PDB entry 8KFY | electron microscopy, 3.06 A resolution | chains A and R of the 5 polymer chains in the assembly

Chain A:
Name: Guanine nucleotide-binding protein G(i) subunit alpha-1
From: Homo sapiens
UniProt: P63096 (GNAI1_HUMAN); residue numbers follow UniProt; this construct covers 1-354
Amino-acid sequence (354 residues; row label = number of the first residue in the row):
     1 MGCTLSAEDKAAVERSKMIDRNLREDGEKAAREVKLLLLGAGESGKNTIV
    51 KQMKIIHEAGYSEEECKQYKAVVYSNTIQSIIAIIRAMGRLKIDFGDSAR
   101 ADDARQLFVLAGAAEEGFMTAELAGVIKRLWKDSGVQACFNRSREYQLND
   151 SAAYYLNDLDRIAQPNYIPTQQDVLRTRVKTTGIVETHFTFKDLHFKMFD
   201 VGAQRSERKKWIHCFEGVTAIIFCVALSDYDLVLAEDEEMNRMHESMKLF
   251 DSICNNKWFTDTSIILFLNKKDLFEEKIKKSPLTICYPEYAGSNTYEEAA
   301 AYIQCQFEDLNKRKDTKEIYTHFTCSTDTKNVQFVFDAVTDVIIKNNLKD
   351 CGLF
Not modelled in the structure: 1-2, 55-181
Sequence notes: conflict Asn47 (Ser in P63096), Ala203 (Gly in P63096), Ser326 (Ala in P63096)

Chain R:
Name: C-C chemokine receptor type 8, Fusion protein
From: Homo sapiens
UniProt: P51685 (CCR8_HUMAN); residues 1-355 carry their UniProt numbers (355 of 548 residues fall inside the UniProt entry; the rest is not from it)
Amino-acid sequence (575 residues; numbered -26 to 548; the number before each row is that of its first residue; numbers below 1 keep their minus sign (Met-26 is residue -26)):
   -26 MKTIIALSYIFCLVFADYKDDDDAGRAMDYTLDLSVTTVTDYYYPDIFSS
    24 PCDAELIQTNGKLLLAVFYCLLFVFSLLGNSLVILVLVVCKKLRSITDVY
    74 LLNLALSDLLFVFSFPFQTYYLLDQWVFGTVMCKVVSGFYYIGFYSSMFF
   124 ITLMSVDRYLAVVHAVYALKVRTIRMGTTLCLAVWLTAIMATIPLLVFYQ
   174 VASEDGVLQCYSFYNQQTLKWKIFTNFKMNILGLLIPFTIFMFCYIKILH
   224 QLKRCQNHNKTKAIRLVLIVVIASLLFWVPFNVVLFLTSLHSMHILDGCS
   274 ISQQLTYATHVTEIISFTHCCVNPVIYAFVGEKFKKHLSEIFQKSCSQIF
   324 NYLGRQMPRESCEKSSSCQQHSSRSSSVDYILGSSGGGGSGGGGSSGVFT
   374 LEDFVGDWEQTAAYNLDQVLEQGGVSSLLQNLAVSVTPIQRIVRSGENAL
   424 KIDIHVIIPYEGLSADQMAQIEEVFKVVYPVDDHHFKVILPYGTLVIDGV
   474 TPNMLNYFGRPYEGIAVFDGKKITVTGTLWNGNKIIDERLITPDGSMLFR
   524 VTINSEFLEVLFQGPHHHHHHHHHH
Not modelled in the structure: -26 to 29, 318-548
Sequence notes: initiating methionine (-26); expression tag (-25 to 0)
Cystine bridges: Cys106-Cys183
Residues lining bound ligands: zk-756326 (OXF; 2-[2-[4-[(3-phenoxyphenyl)methyl]piperazin-1-yl]ethoxy]ethanol): Tyr42, Ser87, Gln91, Trp99, Val109, Ser110, Tyr113, Tyr114, Leu168, Tyr172, Cys183, Lys195, Thr198, Asn199, Leu258, Glu286

Chain A / chain R interface:
Contacting residue pairs (42; chain A residue first):
  Arg24(A) - Arg148(R)
  Glu28(A) - Thr146(R)
  Arg32(A) - Leu142(R)
  Arg32(A) - Lys143(R)
  Asp193(A) - Lys143(R)  hydrogen bond (backbone-side chain)
  Leu194(A) - Val139(R)  hydrophobic
  Leu194(A) - Leu142(R)  hydrophobic
  Lys314(A) - His231(R)  hydrogen bond (backbone-side chain)
  Asp315(A) - His231(R)
  Lys317(A) - His231(R)  hydrogen bond (backbone-side chain)
  Glu318(A) - Gln229(R)
  Glu318(A) - Asn230(R)
  Glu318(A) - His231(R)
  Phe336(A) - Val139(R)  hydrophobic
  Ile343(A) - Ala138(R)  hydrophobic
  Ile343(A) - Leu142(R)  hydrophobic
  Ile344(A) - Val135(R)
  Ile344(A) - Gln224(R)
  Lys345(A) - Asn230(R)
  Lys345(A) - Asn232(R)
  Asn347(A) - Ala134(R)  hydrogen bond (side chain-backbone)
  Asn347(A) - Val135(R)
  Asn347(A) - Arg145(R)
  Leu348(A) - Val135(R)  hydrophobic
  Leu348(A) - Leu225(R)  hydrophobic
  Lys349(A) - Asn232(R)
  Lys349(A) - Glu305(R)
  Asp350(A) - Thr70(R)
  Asp350(A) - Lys306(R)  hydrogen bond (backbone-side chain)
  Cys351(A) - Thr70(R)
  Cys351(A) - Arg131(R)  hydrogen bond (backbone-side chain)
  Cys351(A) - Arg145(R)
  Gly352(A) - Leu239(R)
  Gly352(A) - Val303(R)
  Gly352(A) - Gly304(R)
  Leu353(A) - Arg131(R)
  Leu353(A) - Lys235(R)
  Leu353(A) - Leu239(R)
  Leu353(A) - Val240(R)  hydrophobic
  Phe354(A) - Asn232(R)  hydrogen bond (backbone-side chain)
  Phe354(A) - Lys235(R)
  Phe354(A) - Glu305(R)
Other interface residues (no listed pair), chain A (26 interface residues in all): Ala31, Lys192, Tyr320, Thr340, Asp341
Other interface residues (no listed pair), chain R (26 interface residues in all): Asp130, Ala236

Summary:
The chain A/chain R interface involves 26 residues from each chain, with 7 hydrogen bonds. Polar pairs include
Asp193(A)-Lys143(R), Lys314(A)-His231(R) and Lys317(A)-His231(R). Chain R binds zk-756326.
Chain A is Guanine nucleotide-binding protein G(i) subunit alpha-1 and chain R is C-C chemokine receptor type
8, Fusion protein, both from Homo sapiens; the structure, Gi bound CCR8 complex with nonpeptide agonist ZK
756326, was determined by electron microscopy (same publication as 8KFX and 8KFZ).
